Entry 2DFS (electron crystallography, 24.00 A resolution (very low resolution: no residue pairs are listed; an interface is given only as per-side residue counts)); this record covers chains N and O of the 14 polymer chains in the assembly.

Chain N (and O):
Name: Calmodulin
Organism: Mus musculus
Notes: chain O of this document is another copy of the same molecule, construct and numbering; everything in this record applies to it too
UniProt: P62204 (CALM_MOUSE); residue numbers follow UniProt; this construct covers 1-148
Chain sequence (148 residues; each row starts with the number of its first residue):
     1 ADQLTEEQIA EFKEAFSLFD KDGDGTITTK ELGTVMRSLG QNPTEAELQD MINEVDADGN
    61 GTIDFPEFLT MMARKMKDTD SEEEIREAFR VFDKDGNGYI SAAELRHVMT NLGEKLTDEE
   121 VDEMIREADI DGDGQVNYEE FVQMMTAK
Not modelled in the structure: 1-9 (chain O: 1-7)

Chain N / chain O interface:
At this resolution (24 A) residue pairs are not listed: 7 residues of chain N and 9 of chain O lie at the interface.

Summary:
The interface between chain N and chain O involves 7 residues on one side and 9 on the other.
Both chains are Calmodulin (Mus musculus). Entry 2DFS (3-D structure of Myosin-V inhibited state) was
determined by electron crystallography.
